Entry 8ABG (electron microscopy, 2.30 A resolution); this record covers chains N and O of the 20 polymer chains in the assembly.

# Chain N
Molecule: Cytochrome b
Organism: Yarrowia lipolytica
UniProt: Q9B6D0 (CYB_YARLI); residues 1-385 here = UniProt positions 1-385
Amino-acid sequence (385 residues; each row starts with the number of its first residue):
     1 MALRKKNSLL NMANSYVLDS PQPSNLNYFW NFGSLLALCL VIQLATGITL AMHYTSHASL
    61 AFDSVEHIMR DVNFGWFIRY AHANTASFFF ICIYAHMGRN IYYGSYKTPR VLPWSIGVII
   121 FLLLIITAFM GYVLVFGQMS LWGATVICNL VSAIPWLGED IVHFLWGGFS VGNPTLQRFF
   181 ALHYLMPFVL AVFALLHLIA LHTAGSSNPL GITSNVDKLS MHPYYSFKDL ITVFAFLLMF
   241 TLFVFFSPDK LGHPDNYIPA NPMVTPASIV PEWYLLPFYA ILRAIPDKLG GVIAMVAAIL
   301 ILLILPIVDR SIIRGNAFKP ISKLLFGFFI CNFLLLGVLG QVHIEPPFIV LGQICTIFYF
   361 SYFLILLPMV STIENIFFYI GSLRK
Unresolved in the structure: 384-385
Metal / ion sites: heme Fe site 1: His82, His183; heme Fe site 2: His96, His197
Small-molecule neighbours:
  - heme (HEM), molecule 1: Trp30, Gly33, Ser34, Leu36, Ala37, Phe89, Ile93, His96, Met97, Arg99, Asn100, Ser105, Arg110, Pro113, Trp114, Gly117, Val118, Ile120, Phe121, Leu190, Ala194, His197, Leu198, Leu201, Ser206, Ser207
  - heme (HEM), molecule 2: Leu40, Gln43, Leu44, Gly47, Ile48, Leu50, Ala51, Tyr54, Val65, Arg79, His82, Ala83, Ala86, Phe89, Leu124, Thr127, Ala128, Gly131, Tyr132, Leu134, Val135, Phe180, His183, Tyr184, Pro187, Leu190, Tyr274
  - 1,2-diacyl-sn-glycero-3-phosphocholine (PC1): Asn27, Phe29, Tyr94, Ala95, Gly98, Arg99, Tyr102, Tyr103, Pro209, Ala317, Lys323, Phe326, Gly327, Ile330, Cys331, Phe333
  - phosphatidylethanolamine (PTY), molecule 1: Ser34, Ala37, Leu38, Val41, His222, Pro223, Tyr225, Ser226, Phe227, Asp229, Leu230, Val233, Phe234
  - phosphatidylethanolamine (PTY), molecule 2: Phe74, Phe77, Leu237, Phe240, Phe245
Curated features (UniProtKB/Swiss-Prot):
  - binding site (heme b): His82, His96, His183, His197
  - binding site (a ubiquinone): His202

# Chain O
Molecule: YALI0A17468p
Organism: Yarrowia lipolytica
UniProt: Q6CGP7 (Q6CGP7_YARLI); numbering as in UniProt (aligned over 1-330)
Amino-acid sequence (330 residues; each row starts with the number of its first residue):
     1 MRRRRIGVWP ENRRVSRLWV SLSPRSCVTC PVPTNQNPPI NNHHTPILTQ MFKAIPLRQA
    61 LLGISSAVCA GATTTYYYTT KAEAMTAAEH GLHPAEYPWP QNGMLSTFDH ASLRRGYQVY
   121 KEVCAACHSL DRIAWRNLVG VTHTTDEAKA FAEELEYDDE PDDEGNPRKR PGKLADYIPG
   181 PYPNEQAARA ANQGALPPDL SLIAKARHGG ADYIFALLTG YPDEPPAGVV LAPGMNYNPY
   241 FPGGGIGMAR TLFDGVVEYE DGTPATTSQM AKDVAAFLTW AAEPEHDERK KLGLKAIIVI
   301 SAMLGLSVYI KKFKWSPIKN RKFIYNPPKN
Unresolved in the structure: 1-84, 329-330
Metal / ion sites: heme c Fe: His128, Met248
Small-molecule neighbours:
  - heme c (HEC): Val119, Val123, Cys124, Cys127, His128, Asn192, Ala195, Leu196, Pro197, Pro198, Leu200, Ile203, Arg207, Tyr213, Ile214, Leu217, Leu218, Phe241, Ile246, Gly247, Met248, Thr251, Leu252, Val274, Leu278
  - phosphatidylethanolamine (PTY): Leu292, Lys295, Ala296, Val299, Ile300

# Interface between chain N and chain O
Contacting residue pairs (72; chain N residue first):
  Ser24(N) - Trp315(O)
  Ser24(N) - Arg321(O)
  Tyr28(N) - Lys311(O)
  Phe62(N) - Arg132(O)
  Phe62(N) - Leu202(O)  hydrophobic
  Asp63(N) - Arg132(O)  salt bridge
  Glu66(N) - Arg132(O)
  Glu66(N) - Leu202(O)
  Arg70(N) - Arg132(O)
  Arg70(N) - Ile133(O)
  Arg70(N) - Ser201(O)  hydrogen bond (side chain-backbone)
  Arg70(N) - Leu202(O)
  Arg70(N) - Ala281(O)  hydrogen bond (side chain-backbone)
  Arg70(N) - Ala282(O)
  Arg70(N) - Pro284(O)
  Asp71(N) - Arg136(O)  salt bridge
  Phe74(N) - Leu292(O)  hydrophobic
  Trp76(N) - Glu285(O)
  Trp76(N) - Arg289(O)
  Trp76(N) - Leu292(O)  hydrophobic
  Tyr80(N) - Lys205(O)  hydrogen bond
  Tyr80(N) - Glu285(O)
  Asp217(N) - Arg321(O)  salt bridge
  Leu219(N) - Trp315(O)  hydrophobic
  Leu219(N) - Ile318(O)  hydrophobic
  Tyr224(N) - Lys314(O)
  Tyr224(N) - Trp315(O)  hydrogen bond (backbone-side chain)
  Tyr224(N) - Ile318(O)  hydrophobic
  Tyr225(N) - Trp315(O)
  Phe227(N) - Ile310(O)  hydrophobic
  Phe227(N) - Lys311(O)
  Phe227(N) - Lys314(O)
  Lys228(N) - Lys311(O)
  Ile231(N) - Leu304(O)
  Ile231(N) - Ser307(O)
  Ile231(N) - Val308(O)  hydrophobic
  Ile231(N) - Lys311(O)
  Phe234(N) - Ile300(O)
  Phe234(N) - Met303(O)  hydrophobic
  Phe234(N) - Leu304(O)  hydrophobic
  Leu237(N) - Ile300(O)
  Leu238(N) - Ile297(O)  hydrophobic
  Leu238(N) - Ile300(O)
  Leu238(N) - Ser301(O)
  Thr241(N) - Gly293(O)
  Thr241(N) - Ala296(O)
  Thr241(N) - Ile297(O)
  Thr241(N) - Ile300(O)
  Leu242(N) - Met104(O)  hydrophobic
  Leu242(N) - Ile297(O)  hydrophobic
  Phe245(N) - Arg289(O)  hydrogen bond (backbone-side chain)
  Phe245(N) - Leu292(O)  hydrophobic
  Phe245(N) - Gly293(O)
  Phe246(N) - Met104(O)
  Phe246(N) - Lys290(O)
  Phe246(N) - Gly293(O)
  Phe246(N) - Leu294(O)
  Phe246(N) - Ile297(O)  hydrophobic
  Pro248(N) - Arg289(O)
  Asp249(N) - Lys205(O)  salt bridge
  Pro254(N) - Lys205(O)
  Pro254(N) - Ala206(O)
  Pro254(N) - Arg207(O)
  Pro254(N) - His208(O)
  Tyr257(N) - Leu202(O)
  Tyr257(N) - Lys205(O)  hydrogen bond
  Tyr257(N) - Ala206(O)  hydrophobic
  Ile258(N) - Ala206(O)  hydrophobic
  Ile258(N) - Arg207(O)
  His343(N) - Met85(O)
  His343(N) - His90(O)
  Glu345(N) - Met85(O)  hydrogen bond (side chain-backbone)
Other interface residues (no listed pair), chain N (37 interface residues in all): Met69, Leu230, Ala235, Val244, His253, Pro259
Other interface residues (no listed pair), chain O (37 interface residues in all): Tyr177, Glu283

# Overview
The chain N/chain O interface involves 37 residues from each chain, with 7 hydrogen bonds and 4 salt bridges.
Polar contacts include Asp63(N)-Arg132(O), Asp71(N)-Arg136(O) and Asp217(N)-Arg321(O). One
phosphatidylethanolamine molecule is bound between chain N and chain O. Bound to chain N:
phosphatidylethanolamine, heme and 1,2-diacyl-sn-glycero-3-phosphocholine.
Chain N is Cytochrome b and chain O is YALI0A17468p, both from Yarrowia lipolytica; the structure, Complex
III2 from Yarrowia lipolytica, oxidised with ferricyanide, c-position, was determined by electron microscopy,
deposited together with 8AB6, 8AB7, 8AB8, 8AB9, 8ABA, 8ABB and 11 further entries.
